PDB entry 8Y3R | electron microscopy, 3.48 A resolution | chains G and D of the 9 polymer chains in the assembly

Chain G:
Protein: Light chain of H3
Source organism: Sus scrofa
Chain sequence (108 residues; each row starts with the number of its first residue):
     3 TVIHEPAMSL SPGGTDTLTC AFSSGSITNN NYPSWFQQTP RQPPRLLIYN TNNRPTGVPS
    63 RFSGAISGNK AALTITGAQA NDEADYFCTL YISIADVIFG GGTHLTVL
Disulfide bonds: Cys22-Cys90

Chain D:
Protein: B646L
Source organism: African swine fever virus
UniProt: Q5IZK2 (Q5IZK2_ASF); numbering as in UniProt (aligned over 1-646)
Chain sequence (693 residues; numbered -46 to 646; the number before each row is that of its first residue; numbers below 1 keep their minus sign (Met-46 is residue -46)):
   -46 MHHHHHHHHH HGSDYKDHDG DYKDHDIDYK DDDDKELENL YFQGAGSMAS GGAFCLIAND
    14 GKADKIILAQ DLLNSRISNI KNVNKSYGKP DPEPTLSQIE ETHLVHFNAH FKPYVPVGFE
    74 YNKVRPHTGT PTLGNKLTFG IPQYGDFFHD MVGHHILGAC HSSWQDAPIQ GTSQMGAHGQ
   134 LQTFPRNGYD WDNQTPLEGA VYTLVDPFGR PIVPGTKNAY RNLVYYCEYP GERLYENVRF
   194 DVNGNSLDEY SSDVTTLVRK FCIPGDKMTG YKHLVGQEVS VEGTSGPLLC NIHDLHKPHQ
   254 SKPILTDEND TQRTCSHTNP KFLSQHFPEN SHNIQTAGKQ DITPITDATY LDIRRNVHYS
   314 CNGPQTPKYY QPPLALWIKL RFWFNENVNL AIPSVSIPFG ERFITIKLAS QKDLVNEFPG
   374 LFVRQSRFIA GRPSRRNIRF KPWFIPGVIN EISLTNNELY INNLFVTPEI HNLFVKRVRF
   434 SLIRVHKTQV THTNNNHHDE KLMSALKWPI EYMFIGLKPT WNISDQNPHQ HRDWHKFGHV
   494 VNAIMQPTHH AEISFQDRDT ALPDACSSIS DISPVTYPIT LPIIKNISVT AHGINLIDKF
   554 PSKFCSSYIP FHYGGNAIKT PDDPGAMMIT FALKPREEYQ PSGHINVSRA REFYISWDTD
   614 YVGSITTADL VVSASAINFL LLQNGSAVLR YST
Unresolved in the structure: -46 to 70, 249-303, 420-462, 584-605, 628-646
Construct notes: initiating methionine (-46); expression tag (-45 to 0)

Chain G / chain D interface:
Pairs across the interface (7):
  Asn32(G) with Arg385(D)
  Tyr34(G) with Asp512(D), hydrogen bond; Ala514(D)
  Tyr93(G) with Arg511(D)
  Ile96(G) with Gln509(D); Asp512(D)
  Ala97(G) with Arg511(D)
Also at the interface, not in a pair above, chain D (6 interface residues in all): Leu515

Summary:
5 residues of chain G face 6 of chain D across their interface, with 1 hydrogen bond. Its one hydrogen-bonded
contact is Tyr34(G)-Asp512(D).
Chain G is Light chain of H3 (Sus scrofa) and chain D is B646L (African swine fever virus); the structure,
ASFV p72 in complex with Fab H3, was determined by electron microscopy together with 8ZL9, 8Y3O, 8Y3P and 8Y3Q
from the same study.
